Entry 8G6N (electron microscopy, 3.50 A resolution); this record covers chains G and F of the 7 polymer chains in the assembly.

== Chain G (and F) ==
Protein: Capsid protein
Source organism: Human immunodeficiency virus 1
Notes: chain F of this document is another copy of the same molecule, construct and numbering; everything in this record applies to it too
UniProt: B6DRA0 (B6DRA0_9HIV1); residues 1-231 here correspond to UniProt positions 133-363 (UniProt number = residue number + 132)
Sequence (238 residues; numbered 0 to 237; the number before each row is that of its first residue; numbering starts at 0):
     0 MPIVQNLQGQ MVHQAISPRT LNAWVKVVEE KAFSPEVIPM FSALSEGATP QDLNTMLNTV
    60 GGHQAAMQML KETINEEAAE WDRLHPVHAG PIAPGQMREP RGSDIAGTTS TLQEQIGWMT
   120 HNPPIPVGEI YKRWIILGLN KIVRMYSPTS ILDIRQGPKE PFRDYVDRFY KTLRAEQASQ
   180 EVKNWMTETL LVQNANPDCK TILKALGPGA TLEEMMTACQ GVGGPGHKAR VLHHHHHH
Disordered / not traced: 0-11, 86-95, 221-237
Construct notes: initiating methionine (0); expression tag (232-237)

== Interface between chain G and chain F ==
Contacting residue pairs (30):
  Ala14(G) with Glu45(F)
  Pro17(G) with Leu43(F), hydrophobic
  Arg18(G) with Arg18(F)
  Thr54(G) with Ala42(F)
  Asn57(G) with Pro38(F); Arg173(F), hydrogen bond (backbone-side chain)
  Thr58(G) with Glu35(F); Met39(F)
  Val59(G) with Arg173(F), hydrogen bond (backbone-side chain)
  Gly60(G) with Glu35(F)
  His62(G) with Asp166(F)
  Gln63(G) with Asp166(F); Tyr169(F); Arg173(F)
  Ala64(G) with Val165(F), hydrophobic; Asp166(F), hydrogen bond (backbone-side chain); Leu211(F); Met215(F), hydrophobic
  Gln67(G) with Tyr169(F); Leu211(F)
  Met68(G) with Leu211(F); Met215(F), hydrophobic
  Glu71(G) with Thr210(F); Leu211(F), hydrogen bond (side chain-backbone)
  Glu75(G) with Thr210(F)
  Lys140(G) with Glu212(F), salt bridge
  Met144(G) with Arg162(F), hydrogen bond (backbone-side chain); Thr216(F); Gln219(F)
  Tyr145(G) with Arg162(F)
Other interface residues (no listed pair), chain G (20 interface residues in all): Asn21, Thr72
Other interface residues (no listed pair), chain F (21 interface residues in all): Thr19, Ala22, Lys170

== Summary ==
The interface between chain G and chain F involves 20 residues on one side and 21 on the other, with 5
hydrogen bonds and 1 salt bridge. Polar pairs include Lys140(G)-Glu212(F), Asn57(G)-Arg173(F) and
Val59(G)-Arg173(F).
Both chains are Capsid protein (Human immunodeficiency virus 1). Entry 8G6N (HIV-1 capsid lattice bound to
dNTPs) was determined by electron microscopy together with 8G6K, 8G6L, 8G6M and 8G6O from the same study.
